Entry 2ZKD (X-ray diffraction, 1.60 A resolution); this record covers chains D and A of the 3 polymer chains in the assembly.

[Chain D]
Molecule: 12-nt DNA strand
Sequence (12 nucleotides; numbered 1 to 12; the number before each row is that of its first residue):
     1 GCAATCCGGT AG
Modified positions: 5CM (5-methyl-2'-deoxy-cytidine-5'-monophosphate) at position 7

[Chain A]
Name: E3 ubiquitin-protein ligase UHRF1
From: Mus musculus
Notes: EC 6.3.2.-
UniProtKB: Q8VDF2 (UHRF1_MOUSE); residue numbers follow UniProt; this construct covers 404-613
Sequence (210 residues; numbered 404 to 613; the number before each row is that of its first residue):
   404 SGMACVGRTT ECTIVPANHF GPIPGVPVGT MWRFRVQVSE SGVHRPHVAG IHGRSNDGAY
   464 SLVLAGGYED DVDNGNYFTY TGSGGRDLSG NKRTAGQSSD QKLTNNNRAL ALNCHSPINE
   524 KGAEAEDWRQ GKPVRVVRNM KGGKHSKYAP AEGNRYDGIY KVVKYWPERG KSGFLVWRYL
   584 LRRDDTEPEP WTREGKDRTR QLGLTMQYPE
Construct notes: engineered mutation Ser404 (Lys in Q8VDF2)

[How chain D and chain A interact]
Contacting residue pairs - 39 pairs, chain D then chain A:
  DC6(D) - Val451(A)  base contact
  DC6(D) - Ala452(A)  phosphate contact
  DC6(D) - Ser486(A)  hydrogen bond to the phosphate
  DC6(D) - Gly487(A)  phosphate contact
  DC6(D) - Leu491(A)  phosphate contact
  DC6(D) - Lys495(A)  base contact
  DC6(D) - Arg496(A)  sugar contact
  5CM_7(D) - Arg438(A)  sugar contact
  5CM_7(D) - Val451(A)  sugar contact
  5CM_7(D) - Ala452(A)  phosphate contact
  5CM_7(D) - Gly453(A)  hydrogen bond to the phosphate
  5CM_7(D) - Val466(A)  base contact
  5CM_7(D) - Ala468(A)  hydrogen bond to the base
  5CM_7(D) - Gly469(A)  hydrogen bond to the base
  5CM_7(D) - Gly470(A)  hydrogen bond to the base
  5CM_7(D) - Tyr471(A)  hydrogen bond to the phosphate
  5CM_7(D) - Asp474(A)  hydrogen bond to the base
  5CM_7(D) - Tyr483(A)  base contact
  5CM_7(D) - Thr484(A)  hydrogen bond to the base
  5CM_7(D) - Gly485(A)  base contact
  5CM_7(D) - Ser486(A)  phosphate contact
  5CM_7(D) - Thr497(A)  sugar contact
  DG8(D) - Ala407(A)  hydrogen bond to the base
  DG8(D) - Arg438(A)  salt bridge to the phosphate
  DG8(D) - His450(A)  sugar contact
  DG8(D) - Val451(A)  sugar contact
  DG8(D) - Val466(A)  phosphate contact
  DG8(D) - Ala468(A)  phosphate contact
  DG8(D) - Arg496(A)  base contact
  DG8(D) - Lys544(A)  salt bridge to the phosphate
  DG9(D) - Met406(A)  phosphate contact
  DG9(D) - Ala407(A)  phosphate contact
  DG9(D) - Phe437(A)  phosphate contact
  DG9(D) - Arg438(A)  hydrogen bond to the phosphate
  DT10(D) - Ser404(A)  sugar contact
  DT10(D) - Gly405(A)  phosphate contact
  DT10(D) - Met406(A)  hydrogen bond to the phosphate
  DT10(D) - Ala407(A)  sugar contact
  DA11(D) - Ser404(A)  phosphate contact
Also at the interface, not in a pair above, chain D (7 interface residues in all): DT5
Also at the interface, not in a pair above, chain A (32 interface residues in all): Leu467, Arg489, Asn494, Asn508, Asn509, Asn542

[Summary]
7 residues of chain D and 32 residues of chain A are in contact, with 11 hydrogen bonds and 2 salt bridges.
Polar contacts include 5CM_7(D)-Ala468(A), 5CM_7(D)-Gly469(A) and 5CM_7(D)-Gly470(A).
Chain D is a 12-nt DNA strand and chain A is E3 ubiquitin-protein ligase UHRF1 (Mus musculus); the structure,
Crystal structure of the SRA domain of mouse Np95 in complex with hemi-methylated CpG DNA, was determined by
X-ray diffraction (same publication as 2ZKE, 2ZKF and 2ZKG).
